9BZ6 - chains A and B of the 4 polymer chains in the assembly; structure by electron microscopy, 3.87 A resolution.

# Chain A (and B)
Protein: Ribonucleoside-diphosphate reductase subunit alpha
From: Bacillus subtilis
Notes: EC 1.17.4.1; chain B of this document is another copy of the same molecule, construct and numbering; everything in this record applies to it too
UniProtKB: P50620 (RIR1_BACSU); numbering as in UniProt (aligned over 1-700)
Amino-acid sequence (700 residues; numbered 1 to 700; the number before each row is that of its first residue):
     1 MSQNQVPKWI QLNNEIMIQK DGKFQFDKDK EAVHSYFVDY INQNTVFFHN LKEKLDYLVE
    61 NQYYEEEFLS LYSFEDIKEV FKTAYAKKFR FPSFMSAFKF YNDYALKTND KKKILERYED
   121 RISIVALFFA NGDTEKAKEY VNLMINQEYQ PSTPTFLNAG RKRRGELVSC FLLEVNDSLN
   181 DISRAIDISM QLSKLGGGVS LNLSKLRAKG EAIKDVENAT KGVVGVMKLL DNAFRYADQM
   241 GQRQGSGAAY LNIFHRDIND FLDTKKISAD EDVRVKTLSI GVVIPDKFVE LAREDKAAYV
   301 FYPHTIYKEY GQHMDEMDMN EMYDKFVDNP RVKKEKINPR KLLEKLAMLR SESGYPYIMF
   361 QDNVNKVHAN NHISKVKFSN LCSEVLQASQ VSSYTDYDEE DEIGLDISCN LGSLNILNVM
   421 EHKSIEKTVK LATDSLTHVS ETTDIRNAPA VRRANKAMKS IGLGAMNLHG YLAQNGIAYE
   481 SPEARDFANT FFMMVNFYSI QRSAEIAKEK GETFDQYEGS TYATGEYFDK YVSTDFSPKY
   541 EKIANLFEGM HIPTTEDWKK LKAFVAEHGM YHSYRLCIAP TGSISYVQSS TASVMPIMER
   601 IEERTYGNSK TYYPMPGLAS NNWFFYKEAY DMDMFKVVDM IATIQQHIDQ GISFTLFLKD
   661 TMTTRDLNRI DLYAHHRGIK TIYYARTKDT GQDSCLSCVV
Unresolved in the structure: 1-5, 689-700
Residues lining bound ligands:
  - ATP (adenosine-5'-triphosphate): Val-33, His-34, Phe-37, Asn-42, Phe-89, Arg-90, Phe-91, Arg-117
  - GDP (guanosine-5'-diphosphate): Val-46, Phe-47, Phe-48, His-49, Asn-50, Leu-51, Lys-54, Lys-78, Phe-81, Lys-82, Tyr-85, Asp-120
  - dTTP (TTP), molecule 1: Asp-177, Ser-178, Leu-179, Ile-182, Leu-206, Arg-207, Ala-212, Ile-213, Lys-214, Ala-219, Thr-220, Lys-221, His-304
  - dTTP (TTP), molecule 2: Lys-194, Tyr-236, Ala-237, Asp-238, Met-240
Curated features (UniProtKB/Swiss-Prot):
  - active site: Asn-380 (Proton acceptor), Cys-382 (Cysteine radical intermediate), Glu-384 (Proton acceptor)
  - binding site (substrate): Thr-153, Ser-169, Cys-170, Gly-198, Asn-380 to Glu-384, Pro-580 to Ile-584
  - site: Cys-170 (Important for hydrogen atom transfer), Asp-177 (Allosteric effector binding), Arg-207 (Allosteric effector binding), Cys-409 (Important for hydrogen atom transfer), Tyr-683 (Important for electron transfer), Tyr-684 (Important for electron transfer), Cys-695 (Interacts with thioredoxin/glutaredoxin), Cys-698 (Interacts with thioredoxin/glutaredoxin)
What the authors report for this chain:
  - catalytic residues: Cys-382, Tyr-684 (citing earlier work)

# How chain A and chain B interact
Pairs across the interface (59; chain A residue first):
  Leu-179(A) / Met-190(B)
  Leu-179(A) / Gln-191(B)
  Leu-179(A) / Lys-194(B)
  Leu-179(A) / Tyr-236(B)  hydrophobic
  Asn-180(A) / Gln-191(B)  hydrogen bond
  Asn-180(A) / Asn-447(B)
  Ile-182(A) / Tyr-236(B)
  Ser-183(A) / Asp-187(B)  hydrogen bond
  Ser-183(A) / Met-190(B)
  Arg-184(A) / Arg-184(B)
  Asp-187(A) / Ser-183(B)  hydrogen bond
  Met-190(A) / Leu-179(B)
  Met-190(A) / Leu-229(B)  hydrophobic
  Gln-191(A) / Leu-179(B)
  Gln-191(A) / Asn-180(B)  hydrogen bond
  Lys-194(A) / Leu-179(B)
  Ile-213(A) / Met-240(B)  hydrophobic
  Val-216(A) / Met-240(B)  hydrophobic
  Ala-219(A) / Met-240(B)  hydrophobic
  Lys-221(A) / Arg-235(B)  hydrogen bond (side chain-backbone)
  Lys-221(A) / Tyr-236(B)
  Lys-221(A) / Asp-238(B)  salt bridge
  Gly-225(A) / Tyr-236(B)
  Val-226(A) / Tyr-236(B)
  Lys-228(A) / Asn-232(B)
  Leu-229(A) / Asn-232(B)
  Leu-229(A) / Ala-233(B)
  Leu-229(A) / Tyr-236(B)  hydrophobic
  Asn-232(A) / Lys-228(B)
  Asn-232(A) / Leu-229(B)
  Asn-232(A) / Asn-232(B)  hydrogen bond
  Ala-233(A) / Leu-229(B)  hydrophobic
  Arg-235(A) / Lys-221(B)
  Tyr-236(A) / Ile-182(B)
  Tyr-236(A) / Lys-221(B)
  Tyr-236(A) / Gly-225(B)
  Tyr-236(A) / Val-226(B)
  Tyr-236(A) / Leu-229(B)  hydrophobic
  Asp-238(A) / Lys-221(B)  salt bridge
  Met-240(A) / Ile-213(B)  hydrophobic
  Met-240(A) / Ala-219(B)
  Gly-241(A) / Ala-219(B)
  Asp-396(A) / Arg-446(B)
  Asp-396(A) / Asn-447(B)  hydrogen bond
  Tyr-397(A) / Asp-401(B)  hydrogen bond
  Tyr-397(A) / Ile-403(B)
  Tyr-397(A) / Arg-446(B)  hydrogen bond (backbone-backbone)
  Tyr-397(A) / Asn-447(B)
  Tyr-397(A) / Pro-449(B)  hydrophobic
  Asp-398(A) / Arg-452(B)  salt bridge
  Asp-401(A) / Tyr-397(B)  hydrogen bond
  Ile-403(A) / Tyr-397(B)
  Arg-446(A) / Asp-396(B)
  Arg-446(A) / Tyr-397(B)  hydrogen bond (backbone-backbone)
  Asn-447(A) / Asn-180(B)  hydrogen bond
  Asn-447(A) / Asp-396(B)  hydrogen bond
  Asn-447(A) / Tyr-397(B)  hydrogen bond (side chain-backbone)
  Pro-449(A) / Tyr-397(B)  hydrophobic
  Arg-452(A) / Asp-398(B)  salt bridge
Also at the interface, not in a pair above, chain A (38 interface residues in all): Ile-186, Asn-218, Gly-222, Gln-242, Tyr-394
Also at the interface, not in a pair above, chain B (37 interface residues in all): Arg-163, Ile-186, Lys-214, Val-216, Asn-218, Gly-222

# Summary
Chain A and chain B form an interface of 38 and 37 residues respectively, with 14 hydrogen bonds and 4 salt
bridges. Polar pairs include Lys-221(A)/Asp-238(B), Asp-398(A)/Arg-452(B) and Asn-180(A)/Gln-191(B). Bound to
chain A: ATP, GDP and dTTP. From the paper: catalytic residues Cys-382(A) and Tyr-684(A).
Both chains are Ribonucleoside-diphosphate reductase subunit alpha (Bacillus subtilis). Entry 9BZ6 (Class 7
model for combined refinement of Bacillus subtilis ribonucleotide reductase complex) was determined by
electron microscopy together with 9BW3, 9BWX, 9BX2, 9BX3, 9BX6, 9BX8 and 39 further entries from the same
study.
